PDB entry 1Q3V | X-ray diffraction, 2.91 A resolution | chains Y and E of the 10 polymer chains in the assembly

Chain Y:
Molecule: loxP DNA
Sequence (21 nucleotides; each row starts with the number of its first residue):
   116 TGTATGCTAT ACGAAGTTAT C

Chain E:
Name: Cre recombinase
Organism: Enterobacteria phage P1
Reference sequence: P06956 (RECR_BPP1); numbering as in UniProt (aligned over 1-343)
Chain sequence (347 residues; row label = number of the first residue in the row; numbers below 1 keep their minus sign (Phe-3 is residue -3)):
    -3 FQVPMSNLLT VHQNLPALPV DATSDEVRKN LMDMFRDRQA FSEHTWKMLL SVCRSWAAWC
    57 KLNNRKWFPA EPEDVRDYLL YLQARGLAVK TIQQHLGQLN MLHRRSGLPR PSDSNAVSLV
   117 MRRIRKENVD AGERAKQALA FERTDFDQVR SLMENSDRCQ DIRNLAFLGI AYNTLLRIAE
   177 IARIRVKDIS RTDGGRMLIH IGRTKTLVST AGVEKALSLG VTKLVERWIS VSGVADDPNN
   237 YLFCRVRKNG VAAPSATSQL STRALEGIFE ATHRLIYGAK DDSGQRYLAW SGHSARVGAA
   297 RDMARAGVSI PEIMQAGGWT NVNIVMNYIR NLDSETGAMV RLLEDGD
Not modelled in the structure: -3 to 20, 342-343
Sequence notes: cloning artifact (-3 to 0)
Swiss-Prot annotation at these positions:
  - active site: Arg173, His289, Arg292, Trp315, Tyr324 (O-(3'-phospho-DNA)-tyrosine intermediate)
What the authors report for this chain:
  - catalytic residues: His289, Tyr324
  - binding site for loxP DNA: Lys201, Trp315
  - binding site for loxP DNA: His289, Tyr324
  - catalytic residues: Lys201 (citing earlier work)

Interface between chain Y and chain E:
Pairs across the interface (38; chain Y residue first):
  DG121(Y) with Arg106(E), salt bridge to the phosphate
  DC122(Y) with Phe37(E), sugar contact; Thr41(E), sugar contact; Met97(E), phosphate contact; Arg100(E), salt bridge to the phosphate
  DT123(Y) with Ala36(E), phosphate contact; Phe37(E), phosphate contact; Ser38(E), hydrogen bond to the phosphate; Thr41(E), hydrogen bond to the phosphate; Gln90(E), base contact
  DA124(Y) with Ser38(E), hydrogen bond to the phosphate; His40(E), salt bridge to the phosphate; Met44(E), base contact; Lys201(E), phosphate contact
  DT125(Y) with His40(E), base contact; Arg173(E), phosphate contact; Ile174(E), phosphate contact; Ala175(E), hydrogen bond to the phosphate; His289(E), sugar contact
  DA126(Y) with Glu262(E), phosphate contact; Arg282(E), hydrogen bond to the sugar; Tyr283(E), phosphate contact; Ser287(E), hydrogen bond to the phosphate; Gly288(E), hydrogen bond to the phosphate; His289(E), hydrogen bond to the phosphate
  DC127(Y) with Arg259(E), base contact; Glu262(E), base contact; Arg282(E), phosphate contact; Tyr283(E), hydrogen bond to the phosphate; Ser287(E), phosphate contact
  DG128(Y) with Arg259(E), hydrogen bond to the base; Lys276(E), salt bridge to the phosphate
  DA129(Y) with Arg259(E), base contact
  DA134(Y) with Arg243(E), sugar contact
  DT135(Y) with Lys244(E), hydrogen bond to the base; Asn245(E), hydrogen bond to the phosphate
  DC136(Y) with Lys244(E), sugar contact; Asn245(E), phosphate contact
Also at the interface, not in a pair above, chain Y (14 interface residues in all): DT132, DT133
Also at the interface, not in a pair above, chain E (31 interface residues in all): Gln94, Arg101, Arg241, Glu266, Leu284, Ala285

Overview:
Chain Y and chain E form an interface of 14 and 31 residues respectively, with 12 hydrogen bonds and 4 salt
bridges. Among the polar pairs are DG128(Y)-Arg259(E), DT135(Y)-Lys244(E) and DA126(Y)-Arg282(E). The paper
reports catalytic residues His289(E), Tyr324(E) and Lys201(E); a binding site for loxP DNA at Lys201(E),
Trp315(E) and His289(E) among others.
Here chain Y is loxP DNA and chain E is Cre recombinase (Enterobacteria phage P1). Entry 1Q3V (Crystal
structure of a wild-type Cre recombinase-loxP synapse: phosphotyrosine covalent intermediate) was determined
by X-ray diffraction together with 1NZB, 1OUQ and 1Q3U from the same study.
